Entry 6TGA (electron microscopy, 3.26 A resolution); this record covers chains A and B of the 8 polymer chains in the assembly.

# Chain A
Name: Formate dehydrogenase subunit alpha
Source organism: Rhodobacter capsulatus
UniProt: A0A0E2PAE3 (A0A0E2PAE3_RHOCA); numbering as in UniProt (aligned over 1-958)
Chain sequence (958 residues; row label = number of the first residue in the row):
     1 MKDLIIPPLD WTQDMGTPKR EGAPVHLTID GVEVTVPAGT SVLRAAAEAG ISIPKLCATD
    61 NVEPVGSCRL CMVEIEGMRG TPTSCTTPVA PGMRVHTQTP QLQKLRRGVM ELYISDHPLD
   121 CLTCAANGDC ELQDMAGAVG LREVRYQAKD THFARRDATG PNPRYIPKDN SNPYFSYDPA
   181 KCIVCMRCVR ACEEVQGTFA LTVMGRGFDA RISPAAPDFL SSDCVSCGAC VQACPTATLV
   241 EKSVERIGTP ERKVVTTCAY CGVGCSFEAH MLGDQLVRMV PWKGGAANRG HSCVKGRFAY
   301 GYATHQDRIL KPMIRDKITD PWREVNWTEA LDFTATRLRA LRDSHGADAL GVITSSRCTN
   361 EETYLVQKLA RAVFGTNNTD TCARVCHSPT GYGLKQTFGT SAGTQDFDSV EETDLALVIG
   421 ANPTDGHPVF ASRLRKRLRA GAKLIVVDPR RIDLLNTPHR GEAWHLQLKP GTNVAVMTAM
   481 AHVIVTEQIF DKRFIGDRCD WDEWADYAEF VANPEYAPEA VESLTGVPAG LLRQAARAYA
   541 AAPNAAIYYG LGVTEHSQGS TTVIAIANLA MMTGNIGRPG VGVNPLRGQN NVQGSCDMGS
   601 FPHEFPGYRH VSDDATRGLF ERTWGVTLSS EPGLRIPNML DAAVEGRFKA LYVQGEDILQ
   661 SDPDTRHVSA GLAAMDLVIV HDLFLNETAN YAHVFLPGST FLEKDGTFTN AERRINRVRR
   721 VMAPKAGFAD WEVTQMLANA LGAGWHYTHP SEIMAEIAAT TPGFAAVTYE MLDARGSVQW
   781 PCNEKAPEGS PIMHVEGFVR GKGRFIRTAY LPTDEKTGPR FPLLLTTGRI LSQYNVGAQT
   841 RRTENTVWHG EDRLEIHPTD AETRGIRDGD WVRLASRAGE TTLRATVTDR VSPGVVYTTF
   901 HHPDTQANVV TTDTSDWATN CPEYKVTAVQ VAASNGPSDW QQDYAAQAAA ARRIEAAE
Not modelled in the structure: 1-6, 956-958
Metal / ion sites: 2Fe-2S cluster Fe: Cys-57, Cys-68, Cys-71, Cys-85; 4Fe-4S cluster Fe site 1: His-117, Cys-121, Cys-124, Cys-130; 4Fe-4S cluster Fe site 2: Cys-182, Cys-185, Cys-188, Cys-234; 4Fe-4S cluster Fe site 3: Cys-192, Cys-224, Cys-227, Cys-230; 4Fe-4S cluster Fe site 4: Cys-258, Cys-261, Cys-265, Cys-293; molybdenum(VI) ion: Cys-386 (together with hydrosulfuric acid, molybdopterin guanosine dinucleotide)
Residues lining bound ligands:
  - 2Fe-2S cluster (FES): Lys-55, Leu-56, Cys-57, Ala-58, Val-65, Gly-66, Ser-67, Cys-68, Arg-69, Leu-70, Cys-71, Thr-83, Cys-85
  - hydrosulfuric acid (H2S): Cys-382, Cys-386, Gly-588, Gln-589, Val-592
  - molybdopterin guanosine dinucleotide (MGD; 2-amino-5,6-dimercapto-7-methyl-3,7,8a,9-tetrahydro-8-oxa-1,3,9,10-tetraaza-anthracen-4-one guanosine dinucleotide), molecule 1: Cys-261, Lys-295, Cys-386, His-387, Ile-419, Gly-420, Ala-421, Asn-422, Asp-425, Gly-426, His-427, Val-447, Asp-448, Pro-449, Arg-450, Ile-452, Leu-468, Pro-470, Gly-471, Asn-473, Gly-550, Leu-551, Gly-552, His-556, Leu-586, Arg-587, Gly-588, Gln-589, Thr-826, Thr-827, Gly-828, Arg-829, Ile-830, Leu-831, Ser-832, Gln-833, Tyr-834, Asn-835, Tyr-897, His-901, Lys-925
  - molybdopterin guanosine dinucleotide (MGD), molecule 2: Arg-357, Cys-358, Cys-382, Val-385, Cys-386, Leu-551, Glu-555, Gln-589, Gly-655, Glu-656, Asp-657, Ser-661, Asp-662, His-681, Asp-682, Leu-683, Asn-686, Gly-698, Ser-699, Thr-700, Lys-704, Asp-730, Thr-827, Arg-829, Tyr-834, Asn-835, Val-836, Ala-838, Gln-839, Phe-900, Asn-908, Thr-911, Tyr-924, Lys-925
  - 4Fe-4S cluster (SF4), molecule 1: His-117, Pro-118, Asp-120, Cys-121, Cys-124, Ala-126, Asn-127, Cys-130, Leu-132, Gln-133, Lys-181, Thr-236, Ala-237
  - 4Fe-4S cluster (SF4), molecule 2: Phe-175, Cys-192, Gln-196, Thr-198, Leu-201, Phe-219, Cys-224, Val-225, Ser-226, Cys-227, Gly-228, Ala-229, Cys-230
  - 4Fe-4S cluster (SF4), molecule 3: Tyr-177, Cys-182, Ile-183, Val-184, Cys-185, Met-186, Arg-187, Cys-188, Ile-212, Ala-233, Cys-234, Pro-235, Thr-236, Thr-238, Leu-239
  - 4Fe-4S cluster (SF4), molecule 4: Cys-258, Tyr-260, Cys-261, Val-263, Gly-264, Cys-265, Phe-267, Ser-292, Cys-293, Lys-295, Gly-296, Pro-428, Val-429
From the paper describing this entry:
  - molybdenum(VI) ion coordination: Cys-386
  - catalytic residues: His-387, Arg-587 (citing earlier work)
  - 4Fe-4S cluster coordination: His-117, Cys-121, Cys-124, Cys-130
  - self-association interface (contacts with another copy of this molecule); pairs are residue here / residue on that copy: Cys-121/Cys-121, Leu-119, Leu-122

# Chain B
Name: Formate dehydrogenase subunit beta
Source organism: Rhodobacter capsulatus
UniProt: A0A0E2P9P2 (A0A0E2P9P2_RHOCA); residues 1-500 here = UniProt positions 1-500
Chain sequence (500 residues; each row starts with the number of its first residue):
     1 MKIWLPCDAA AKACGAEAVL AALRLEAEKR GGALDIARNG SRGMIWLEPL LEVETPAGRI
    61 GFGPMTPADV PALFDALESH PKALGLVEEI PFFKRQTRLT FARCGRIEPL SLAQFAAAEG
   121 WAGLRKALKM TPAEVVEEVL ASGLRGRGGA GFPTGIKWRT VAAAQADQKY IVCNVDEGDS
   181 GSFADRMLIE GDPFCLVEGM AIAGHAVGAT RGYVYIRSEY PDAIAVMRAA IAMAKPFLAE
   241 AGFEMEVRVG AGAYVCGEET SLLNSLEGKR GTVRAKPPLP ALKGLFGKPT VVNNLLSLAA
   301 VPWIIAHGAK AYESFGMDRS RGTIPLQIGG NVKRGGLFET GFGITLGELV EDICGGTASG
   361 RPVKAVQVGG PLGAYHPVSD YHLPFCYEQF AGQGGLVGHA GLVVHDDTAD MLKLARFAME
   421 FCAIESCGTC TPCRIGAVRG VEVIDRIAAG DASAMPLLDD LCQTMKLGSL CALGGFTPYP
   481 VQSAIRHFPA DFPCAREAAE
Not modelled in the structure: 494-500
Metal / ion sites: 4Fe-4S cluster Fe: Cys-427, Cys-430, Cys-433, Cys-471
Residues lining bound ligands:
  - FMN (flavin mononucleotide): Gly-146, Arg-147, Gly-148, Lys-157, Asn-174, Asp-176, Glu-177, Gly-178, Tyr-254, Val-255, Gly-257, Glu-258, Glu-259, Val-292, Asn-293, Asn-294, Ser-297, Ala-472, Leu-473
  - 4Fe-4S cluster (SF4): Val-255, Val-273, Ser-426, Cys-427, Gly-428, Thr-429, Cys-430, Cys-433, Arg-434, Ser-469, Leu-470, Cys-471, Leu-473, Gly-474

# Interface between chain A and chain B
Contacting residue pairs (50):
  Gly-66(A) / Cys-430(B)
  Gly-66(A) / Leu-470(B)
  Ser-67(A) / Thr-429(B)  hydrogen bond (side chain-backbone)
  Ser-67(A) / Cys-430(B)
  Ser-67(A) / Thr-431(B)  hydrogen bond (backbone-backbone)
  Arg-69(A) / Cys-430(B)
  Arg-69(A) / Pro-432(B)
  Arg-69(A) / Gly-468(B)  hydrogen bond (side chain-backbone)
  Arg-69(A) / Leu-470(B)
  Met-72(A) / Leu-467(B)
  Thr-81(A) / Leu-467(B)  hydrogen bond (side chain-backbone)
  Thr-86(A) / Ala-275(B)
  Thr-86(A) / Pro-277(B)
  Lys-104(A) / Gln-463(B)
  Leu-105(A) / Leu-467(B)  hydrophobic
  Val-109(A) / Thr-464(B)
  Leu-112(A) / Ile-435(B)
  Leu-112(A) / Gly-436(B)
  Leu-112(A) / Leu-461(B)  hydrophobic
  Tyr-113(A) / Thr-431(B)
  Ser-115(A) / Arg-439(B)  hydrogen bond
  Asp-116(A) / Arg-439(B)
  Arg-145(A) / Arg-446(B)  hydrogen bond (backbone-side chain)
  Arg-145(A) / Leu-457(B)
  Arg-145(A) / Asp-460(B)  salt bridge
  Tyr-146(A) / Leu-457(B)  hydrophobic
  Tyr-146(A) / Leu-461(B)
  Gln-147(A) / Glu-442(B)
  Gln-147(A) / Arg-446(B)
  Ala-148(A) / Arg-439(B)
  Ala-148(A) / Glu-442(B)
  Lys-149(A) / Glu-442(B)
  Asp-150(A) / Val-438(B)
  Asp-150(A) / Arg-439(B)  hydrogen bond (backbone-side chain)
  Asp-150(A) / Glu-442(B)
  Thr-151(A) / Arg-439(B)
  Val-184(A) / Arg-434(B)
  Val-203(A) / Arg-270(B)  hydrogen bond (backbone-side chain)
  Gly-205(A) / Arg-270(B)  hydrogen bond (backbone-side chain)
  Arg-206(A) / Gly-252(B)
  Arg-206(A) / Ala-253(B)
  Arg-206(A) / Ile-424(B)
  Arg-206(A) / Glu-425(B)  salt bridge
  Arg-206(A) / Ser-426(B)
  Gly-207(A) / Ser-426(B)  hydrogen bond (backbone-backbone)
  Gly-207(A) / Cys-427(B)  hydrogen bond (backbone-backbone)
  Gly-207(A) / Gly-428(B)
  Phe-208(A) / Arg-434(B)
  Phe-208(A) / Val-438(B)  hydrophobic
  Phe-208(A) / Arg-439(B)
Also at the interface, not in a pair above, chain A (30 interface residues in all): Val-65, Pro-88, Gln-101, Met-186
Also at the interface, not in a pair above, chain B (33 interface residues in all): Tyr-254, Val-255, Val-443, Ser-469

# In short
The interface between chain A and chain B involves 30 residues on one side and 33 on the other; the contacts
include 11 hydrogen bonds and 2 salt bridges. Polar pairs include Arg-145(A)/Asp-460(B), Arg-206(A)/Glu-425(B)
and Ser-67(A)/Thr-429(B). The paper reports catalytic residues His-387(A) and Arg-587(A); 4Fe-4S cluster
coordination by His-117(A), Cys-121(A) and Cys-124(A) among others.
Here chain A is Formate dehydrogenase subunit alpha and chain B is Formate dehydrogenase subunit beta, both
from Rhodobacter capsulatus. Entry 6TGA (Cryo-EM Structure of as isolated form of NAD+-dependent Formate
Dehydrogenase from Rhodobacter capsulatus) was determined by electron microscopy together with 6TG9 from the
same study.
